5HYS - chains B and G of the 6 polymer chains in the assembly; structure by X-ray diffraction, 2.50 A resolution.

== Chain B ==
Name: Uncharacterized protein
Organism: Homo sapiens
Sequence (218 residues; row label = number of the first residue in the row):
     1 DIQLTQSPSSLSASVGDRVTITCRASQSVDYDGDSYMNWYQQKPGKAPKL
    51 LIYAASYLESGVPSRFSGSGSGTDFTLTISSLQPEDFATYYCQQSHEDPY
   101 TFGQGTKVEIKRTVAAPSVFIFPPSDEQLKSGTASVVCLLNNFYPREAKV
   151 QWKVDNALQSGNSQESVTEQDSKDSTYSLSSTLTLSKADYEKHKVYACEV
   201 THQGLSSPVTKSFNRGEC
Disordered / not traced: 218
Cystine bridges: C23-C92, C138-C198

== Chain G ==
Name: Ig epsilon chain C region
Organism: Homo sapiens
Notes: fragment: Ig-like 3 and Ig-like 4 domains, residues 209-428
UniProt: P01854 (IGHE_HUMAN); residues 328-547 here correspond to UniProt positions 209-428 (UniProt number = residue number - 119)
Sequence (230 residues; each row starts with the number of its first residue):
   325 ADPAADSNPRCVSAYLSRPSPFDLFIRKSPTITCLVVDLAPSKGTVNLTW
   375 SRASGKPVNHSTRKEEKQRNGTLTVTSTLPVGTRDWIEGETYQCRVTHPH
   425 LPRALMRSTTKTSGPRAAPEVYAFATPEWPGSRDKRTLACLIQNFMPEDI
   475 SVQWLHNEVQLPDARHSTTQPRKTKGSGFFVFSRLEVTRAEWEQKDEFIC
   525 RAVHEAASPSQTVQRAVSVNPGKAADDDDK
Disordered / not traced: 325-331, 546-554
Differences from the reference sequence: expression tag (325-327, 548-554); engineered mutation A328 (Cys209 in P01854), C335 (Gly216 in P01854)
Cystine bridges: C358-C418, C464-C524
Covalently attached groups: glycan linked to N394
Curated features (UniProtKB/Swiss-Prot):
  - glycosylation (N-linked (GlcNAc...) asparagine): N371, N383, N394
From the paper describing this entry:
  - contacts within the chain: R376-E414 (salt bridge)
  - binding site for sulfate ion: R427
  - mutagenesis - R419N: abolished binding to omalizumab
  - mutagenesis - R419N: decreased binding to Fc RIalpha
  - mutagenesis - G335C: unchanged binding to omalizumab
  - mutagenesis - G335C: abolished binding to Fc RIalpha
  - post-translational modification sites: N371, N394 (citing earlier work)

== Interface between chain B and chain G ==
Residue-residue contacts (6):
  D32(B) with R419(G), salt bridge
  D34(B) with R419(G), salt bridge
  Y36(B) with R419(G)
  Y53(B) with Q417(G), hydrogen bond; M430(G)
  Y57(B) with M430(G), hydrophobic
Interface residues without a listed pair, chain B (6 interface residues in all): G33
Interface residues without a listed pair, chain G (4 interface residues in all): A428
Interface features reported in the paper:
  - pairs named by the authors: D32(B)-R419(G) (salt bridge), D34(B)-R419(G) (salt bridge), Y53(B)-Q417(G) (hydrogen bond)
  - interface residues, chain B: D32(B), Y36(B), Y57(B)

== In short ==
The interface between chain B and chain G involves 6 residues on one side and 4 on the other, with 1 hydrogen
bond and 2 salt bridges. Among the polar pairs are D32(B)-R419(G), D34(B)-R419(G) and Y53(B)-Q417(G). The
paper describes salt bridges between D32(B) and R419(G) and D34(B) and R419(G); a hydrogen bond between Y53(B)
and Q417(G). The paper reports a binding site for sulfate ion at R427(G); R419N of chain G abolishes binding
to omalizumab.
Chain B is Uncharacterized protein and chain G is Ig epsilon chain C region, both from Homo sapiens; the
structure, Structure of IgE complexed with omalizumab, was determined by X-ray diffraction.
